4AMW - chain A; structure by X-ray diffraction, 1.90 A resolution.

[Chain A]
Protein: Alpha-1,4-glucan lyase isozyme 1
Source organism: Gracilariopsis lemaneiformis
Notes: EC 4.2.2.13
UniProtKB: Q9STC1 (Q9STC1_9FLOR); residues 12-1038 here correspond to UniProt positions 62-1088 (UniProt number = residue number + 50)
Chain sequence (1027 residues; row label = number of the first residue in the row):
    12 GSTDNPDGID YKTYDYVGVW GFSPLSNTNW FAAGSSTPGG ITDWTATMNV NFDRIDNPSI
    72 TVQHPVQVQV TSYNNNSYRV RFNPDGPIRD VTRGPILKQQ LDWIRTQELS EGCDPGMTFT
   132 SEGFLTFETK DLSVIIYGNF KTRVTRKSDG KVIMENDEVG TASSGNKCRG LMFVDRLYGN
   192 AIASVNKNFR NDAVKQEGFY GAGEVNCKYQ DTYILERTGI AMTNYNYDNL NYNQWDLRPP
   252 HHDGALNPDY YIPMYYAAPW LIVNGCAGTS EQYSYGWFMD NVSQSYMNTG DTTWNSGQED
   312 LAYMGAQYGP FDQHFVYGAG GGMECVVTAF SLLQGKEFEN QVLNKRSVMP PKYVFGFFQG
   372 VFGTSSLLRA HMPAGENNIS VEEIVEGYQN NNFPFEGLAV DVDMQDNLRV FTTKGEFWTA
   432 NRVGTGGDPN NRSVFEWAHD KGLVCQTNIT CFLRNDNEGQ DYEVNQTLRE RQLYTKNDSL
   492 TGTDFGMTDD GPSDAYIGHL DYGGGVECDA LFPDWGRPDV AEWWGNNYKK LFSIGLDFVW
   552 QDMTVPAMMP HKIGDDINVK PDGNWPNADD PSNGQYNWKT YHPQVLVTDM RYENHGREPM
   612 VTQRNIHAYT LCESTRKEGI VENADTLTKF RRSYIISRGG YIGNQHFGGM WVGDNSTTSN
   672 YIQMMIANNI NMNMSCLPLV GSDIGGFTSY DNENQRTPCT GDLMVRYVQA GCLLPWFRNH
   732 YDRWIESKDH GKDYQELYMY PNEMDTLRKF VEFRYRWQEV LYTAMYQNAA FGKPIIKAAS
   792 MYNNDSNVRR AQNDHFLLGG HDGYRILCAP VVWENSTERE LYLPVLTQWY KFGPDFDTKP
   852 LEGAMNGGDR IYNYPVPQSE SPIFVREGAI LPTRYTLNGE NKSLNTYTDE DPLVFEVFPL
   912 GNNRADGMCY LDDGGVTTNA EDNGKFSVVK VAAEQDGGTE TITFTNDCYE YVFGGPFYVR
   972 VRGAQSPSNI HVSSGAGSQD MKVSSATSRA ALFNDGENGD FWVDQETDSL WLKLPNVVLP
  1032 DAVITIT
Not modelled in the structure: 12-13
Covalent attachments: 5-fluoro-alpha-L-idopyranose (B9D) linked to Asp553
Modified residues: Cys336 (s-hydroxycysteine; CSO)
Small-molecule neighbours: 5-fluoro-alpha-L-idopyranose (B9D): Phe373, Asp412, Val413, Asn459, Tyr513, Trp551, Met554, Arg649, Trp662, Asp665, Phe698, His731

[Summary]
Covalently linked 5-fluoro-alpha-L-idopyranose: at Asp553.
Chain A is Alpha-1,4-glucan lyase isozyme 1 (Gracilariopsis lemaneiformis); the structure, CRYSTAL STRUCTURE
OF THE GRACILARIOPSIS LEMANEIFORMIS ALPHA-1,4- GLUCAN LYASE Covalent Intermediate Complex with
5-fluoro-idosyl- fluoride, was determined by X-ray diffraction, deposited together with 4AMX, 2X2H, 2X2I and
2X2J.
